PDB entry 8FK5 | electron microscopy, 3.40 A resolution | chains C and G of the 8 polymer chains in the assembly

Chain C (and G):
Molecule: Envelope glycoprotein gp120
Source organism: Human immunodeficiency virus 1
Notes: chain G of this document is another copy of the same molecule, construct and numbering; everything in this record applies to it too
UniProt: Q2N0S6 (Q2N0S6_9HIV1); the construct lacks a stretch of the UniProt sequence and is renumbered around it, so the offset changes along the chain: 31-141 = UniProt 30-140; 150-185 = UniProt 141-176; 189-309 = UniProt 188-308; 312-321 = UniProt 309-318; 2 more segments
Chain sequence (481 residues; each row starts with the number of its first residue; note: 14 numbers in that range are skipped by the numbering (no residue carries them; nothing is unmodelled there); a row labelled like 185A-185K holds insertion residues (185A, then the next letters in order)):
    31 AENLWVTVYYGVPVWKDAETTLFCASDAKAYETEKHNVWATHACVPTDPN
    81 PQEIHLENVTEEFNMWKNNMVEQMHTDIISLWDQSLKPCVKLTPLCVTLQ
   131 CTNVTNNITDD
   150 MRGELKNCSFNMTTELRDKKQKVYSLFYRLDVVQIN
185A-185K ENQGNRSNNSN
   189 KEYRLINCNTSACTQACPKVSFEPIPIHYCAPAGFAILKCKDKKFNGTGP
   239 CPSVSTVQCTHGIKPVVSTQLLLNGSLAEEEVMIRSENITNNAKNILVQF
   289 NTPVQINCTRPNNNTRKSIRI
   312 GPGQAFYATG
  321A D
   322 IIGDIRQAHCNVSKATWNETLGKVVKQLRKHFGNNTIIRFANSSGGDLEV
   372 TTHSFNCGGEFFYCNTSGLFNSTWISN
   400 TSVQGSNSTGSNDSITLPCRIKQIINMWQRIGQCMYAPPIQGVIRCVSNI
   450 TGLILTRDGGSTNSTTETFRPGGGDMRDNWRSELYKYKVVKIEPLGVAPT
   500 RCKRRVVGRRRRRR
Disordered / not traced: 31-32, 185A-185K, 400-409, 506-513
Differences from the reference sequence: conflict Cys201 (Ile200 in Q2N0S6), Asn332 (Thr330 in Q2N0S6), Cys433 (Ala430 in Q2N0S6), Cys501 (Ala498 in Q2N0S6), Arg509 (Glu506 in Q2N0S6), Arg510 (Lys507 in Q2N0S6), Arg512 (Ala509 in Q2N0S6), Arg513 (Val510 in Q2N0S6)
Disulfides: Cys54-Cys74, Cys119-Cys205, Cys126-Cys196, Cys131-Cys157, Cys201-Cys433, Cys218-Cys247, Cys228-Cys239, Cys296-Cys331, Cys378-Cys445, Cys385-Cys418
Covalent attachments: N-acetylglucosamine (NAG) linked to Asn88, Asn133, Asn137, Asn156, Asn160, Asn197, Asn234, Asn262, Asn276, Asn295, Asn301, Asn332, Asn339, Asn355, Asn363, Asn386, Asn392, Asn448
From the paper describing this entry:
  - post-translational modification sites: Asn160

How chain C and chain G interact:
Pairs across the interface (20):
  Pro124(C) with Arg166(G), hydrogen bond (backbone-side chain)
  Cys126(C) with Glu164(G); Leu165(G); Arg166(G), hydrogen bond (backbone-backbone)
  Val127(C) with Arg166(G); Asp167(G)
  Thr128(C) with Leu165(G); Asp167(G), hydrogen bond (backbone-side chain); Lys168(G)
  Asn160(C) with Arg166(G)
  Met161(C) with Arg166(G)
  Thr162(C) with Arg166(G)
  Cys196(C) with Glu164(G); Pro313(G)
  Asn197(C) with Glu164(G); Arg308(G)
  Thr198(C) with Gly314(G)
  Ser199(C) with Pro313(G); Gly314(G)
  Ala200(C) with Pro313(G), hydrogen bond (backbone-backbone)
Other interface residues (no listed pair), chain C (16 interface residues in all): Thr123, Ile184, Glu190, Arg192

Overview:
16 residues of chain C face 8 of chain G across their interface, with 4 hydrogen bonds. Polar pairs include
Pro124(C)-Arg166(G), Thr128(C)-Asp167(G) and Cys126(C)-Arg166(G). Covalently linked N-acetylglucosamine: at
Asn88(C), Asn133(C), Asn137(C), Asn156(C), Asn160(C) and Asn197(C) and 12 more. From the paper: a modification
site at Asn160(C).
Both chains are Envelope glycoprotein gp120 (Human immunodeficiency virus 1). Entry 8FK5 (Cryo-EM Structure of
PG9RSH DU011 Fab in complex with BG505 DS-SOSIP.664) was determined by electron microscopy (same publication
as 8FL1 and 8FLW).
